Entry 2QLJ (X-ray diffraction, 2.60 A resolution); this record covers chains A and D of the 7 polymer chains in the assembly.

# Chain A
Molecule: Caspase-7
Source organism: Homo sapiens
Notes: EC 3.4.22.60; fragment: P20 subunit
UniProtKB: P55210 (CASP7_HUMAN); residues 24-196 here = UniProt positions 24-196
Sequence (173 residues; each row starts with the number of its first residue):
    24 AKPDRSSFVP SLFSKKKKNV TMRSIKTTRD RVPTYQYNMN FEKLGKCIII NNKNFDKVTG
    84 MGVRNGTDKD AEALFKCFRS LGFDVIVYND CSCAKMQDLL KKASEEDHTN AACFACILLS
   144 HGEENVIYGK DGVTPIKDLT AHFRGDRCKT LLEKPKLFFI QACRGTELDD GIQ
Unresolved in the structure: 24-56
UniProt features mapped onto this chain:
  - region: Lys38 to Lys41 (Exosite), Lys76 to Arg87 (Loop L1), Arg187 to Gln196 (Loop L2)
  - active site: His144, Cys186
  - site: Phe36, Ser37 (Cleavage), Met45, Arg46 (Cleavage), Ser47, Ile48 (Cleavage), Arg187 (Involved in allosteric regulation)
  - modified residue: Ser30 (Phosphoserine), Ser37 (Phosphoserine), Thr173 (Phosphothreonine)
  - mutagenesis: Ser30 (S30A: Abolished phosphorylation by PAK2; when associated with A-173 and A-239; S30E: Mimics phosphorylation; does not affect thiol protease activity), Lys38 to Lys41 (Decreased ability to cleave PARP1 and PTGES3; Decreased ability to cleave PARP1), Lys39 to Lys40 (Does not affect ability to cleave PARP1; Decreased ability to cleave PARP1. Decreased RNA-binding), Lys39 (K39E: Decreased ability to cleave PARP1), Thr173 (T173A: Abolished phosphorylation by PAK2; when associated with A-30 and A-239), Cys186 (C186A: Abolished thiol protease activity), Arg187 (R187K: Does not significantly affect thiol protease catalytic efficiency; R187M/A/G: Reduced thiol protease catalytic efficiency; R187W/N: Strongly reduced thiol protease catalytic efficiency), Asp192 (D192A: Strongly reduced thiol protease activity)

# Chain D
Molecule: Caspase-7
Source organism: Homo sapiens
Notes: EC 3.4.22.60; fragment: P10 subunit
UniProtKB: P55210 (CASP7_HUMAN); residues 507-603 here correspond to UniProt positions 207-303 (UniProt number = residue number - 300)
Sequence (97 residues; row label = number of the first residue in the row):
   507 ANPRYKIPVE ADFLFAYSTV PGYYSWRSPG RGSWFVQALC SILEEHGKDL EIMQILTRVN
   567 DRVARHFESQ SDDPHFHEKK QIPCVVSMLT KELYFSQ
Unresolved in the structure: 507-510
UniProt features mapped onto this chain:
  - region: Val526 to Gly538 (Loop L3), Glu574 to Ile588 (Loop L4)
  - site: Tyr523 (Involved in allosteric regulation)
  - modified residue: Arg533 (Microbial infection: ADP-riboxanated arginine), Ser539 (Phosphoserine)

# Chain A / chain D interface
Contacting residue pairs - 13 pairs, chain A then chain D:
  Tyr58(A) with Arg564(D)
  Glu176(A) with Arg571(D), salt bridge
  Asp192(A) with Pro514(D); Val515(D), hydrogen bond (side chain-backbone); Glu516(D)
  Asp193(A) with Lys512(D), hydrogen bond (backbone-side chain)
  Gly194(A) with Lys512(D); Ile513(D); Val515(D)
  Ile195(A) with Lys512(D); Ile513(D), hydrogen bond (backbone-backbone)
  Gln196(A) with Tyr511(D); Lys512(D)
Also at the interface, not in a pair above, chain A (8 interface residues in all): Arg167
Also at the interface, not in a pair above, chain D (9 interface residues in all): Tyr529

# In short
The interface between chain A and chain D involves 8 residues on one side and 9 on the other, with 3 hydrogen
bonds and 1 salt bridge. Polar contacts include Glu176(A)-Arg571(D), Asp192(A)-Val515(D) and
Asp193(A)-Lys512(D).
Chain A is Caspase-7 and chain D is Caspase-7, both from Homo sapiens; the structure, Crystal Structure of
Caspase-7 with Inhibitor AC-WEHD-CHO, was determined by X-ray diffraction (same publication as 2QL5, 2QL7,
2QL9, 2QLB and 2QLF).
